8ZGU - chains A and L of the 3 polymer chains in the assembly; structure by X-ray diffraction, 3.51 A resolution.

== Chain A ==
Name: Envelopment polyprotein
Source organism: Orthohantavirus hantanense
UniProt: A0A077D153 (A0A077D153_9VIRU); residue numbers follow UniProt; this construct covers 22-371
Chain sequence (350 residues; row label = number of the first residue in the row):
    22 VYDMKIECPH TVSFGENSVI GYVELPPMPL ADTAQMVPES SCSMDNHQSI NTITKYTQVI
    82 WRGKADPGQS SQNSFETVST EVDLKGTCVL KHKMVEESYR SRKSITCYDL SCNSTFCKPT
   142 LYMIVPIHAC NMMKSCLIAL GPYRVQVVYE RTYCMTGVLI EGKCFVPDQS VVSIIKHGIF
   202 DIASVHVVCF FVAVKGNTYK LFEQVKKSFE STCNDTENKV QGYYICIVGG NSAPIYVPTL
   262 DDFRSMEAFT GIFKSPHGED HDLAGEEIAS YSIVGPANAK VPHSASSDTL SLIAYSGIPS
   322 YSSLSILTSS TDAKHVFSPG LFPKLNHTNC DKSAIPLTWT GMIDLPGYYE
Disordered / not traced: 85-96, 192-199
Disulfide bonds: Cys29-Cys151, Cys63-Cys157, Cys109-Cys128, Cys133-Cys138, Cys175-Cys185, Cys210-Cys247, Cys234-Cys351

== Chain L ==
Name: AH100 light chain
Source organism: Homo sapiens
Chain sequence (215 residues; numbered 2 to 216; the number before each row is that of its first residue):
     2 SVLTQPPSAS GTPGQRVTIY CSGSTSNIGG NTVSWYQQLP SMAPKLLIYS NDQRPSGVPD
    62 RFSGSKSGTS ASLAISGLQS EDEADYYCAA WDENLNGVVF GGGTKLTVLG QPKAAPSVTL
   122 FPPSSEELQA NKATLVCLIS DFYPGAVTVA WKADSSPVKA GVETTTPSKQ SNNKYAASSY
   182 LSLTPEQWKS HKSYSCQVTH EGSTVEKTVV PTECS
Disulfide bonds: Cys22-Cys89, Cys138-Cys197

== Interface between chain A and chain L ==
Pairs across the interface - 7 pairs, chain A then chain L:
  Asn218(A) - Ser57(L)  hydrogen bond (backbone-backbone)
  Thr219(A) - Tyr50(L)  hydrogen bond
  Lys221(A) - Ser57(L)
  Glu224(A) - Ser57(L)  hydrogen bond
  Lys228(A) - Arg55(L)
  Leu261(A) - Gln54(L)  hydrogen bond (backbone-side chain)
  Asp262(A) - Asp53(L)
Other interface residues (no listed pair), chain A (8 interface residues in all): Thr260
Other interface residues (no listed pair), chain L (7 interface residues in all): Pro56, Gly58

== In short ==
The interface between chain A and chain L involves 8 residues on one side and 7 on the other, with 4 hydrogen
bonds. Polar pairs include Thr219(A)-Tyr50(L), Glu224(A)-Ser57(L) and Leu261(A)-Gln54(L).
Here chain A is Envelopment polyprotein (Orthohantavirus hantanense) and chain L is AH100 light chain (Homo
sapiens). Entry 8ZGU (Crystal structural of HTNV Gn and AH100 Fab) was determined by X-ray diffraction.
